8V51 - chains A and B of the 5 polymer chains in the assembly; structure by X-ray diffraction, 2.10 A resolution.

== Chain A ==
Protein: HLA-B35
Source organism: Homo sapiens
Reference sequence: O19626 (O19626_HUMAN); residues 1-273 here correspond to UniProt positions 25-297 (UniProt number = residue number + 24)
Chain sequence (273 residues; each row starts with the number of its first residue):
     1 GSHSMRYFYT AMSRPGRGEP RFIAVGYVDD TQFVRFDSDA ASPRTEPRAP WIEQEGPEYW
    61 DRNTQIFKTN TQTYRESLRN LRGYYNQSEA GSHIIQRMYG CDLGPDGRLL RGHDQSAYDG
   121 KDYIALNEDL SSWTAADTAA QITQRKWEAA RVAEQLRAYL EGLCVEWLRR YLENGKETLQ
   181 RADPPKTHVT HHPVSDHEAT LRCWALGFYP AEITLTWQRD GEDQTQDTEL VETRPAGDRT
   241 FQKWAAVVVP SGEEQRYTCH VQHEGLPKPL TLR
Disulfide bonds: Cys101-Cys164, Cys203-Cys259

== Chain B ==
Protein: Beta-2-microglobulin
Source organism: Homo sapiens
Reference sequence: P61769 (B2MG_HUMAN); residues 1-99 here correspond to UniProt positions 21-119 (UniProt number = residue number + 20)
Chain sequence (99 residues; row label = number of the first residue in the row):
     1 IQRTPKIQVY SRHPAENGKS NFLNCYVSGF HPSDIEVDLL KNGERIEKVE HSDLSFSKDW
    61 SFYLLYYTEF TPTEADEYAC RVNHVTLSQP KIVKWDRDM
Construct notes: conflict Ala75 (Lys95 in P61769)
Disulfide bonds: Cys25-Cys80
Swiss-Prot annotation at these positions:
  - modified residue: Gln2 (Pyrrolidone carboxylic acid)
  - glycosylation: Ile1 (N-linked (Glc) (glycation) isoleucine), Lys19 (N-linked (Glc) (glycation) lysine), Lys41 (N-linked (Glc) (glycation) lysine), Lys48 (N-linked (Glc) (glycation) lysine), Lys58 (N-linked (Glc) (glycation) lysine), Lys91 (N-linked (Glc) (glycation) lysine), Lys94 (N-linked (Glc) (glycation) lysine)

== How chain A and chain B interact ==
Contacting residue pairs (51):
  Phe8(A) - Phe56(B)
  Tyr9(A) - Phe56(B)
  Thr10(A) - Phe56(B)
  Thr10(A) - Phe62(B)
  Met12(A) - Ser33(B)
  Tyr27(A) - Ser55(B)
  Gln32(A) - Asp53(B)
  Arg35(A) - Asp53(B)  salt bridge
  Arg35(A) - Leu54(B)
  Arg48(A) - Asp53(B)  salt bridge
  Ile94(A) - His31(B)
  Ile94(A) - Pro32(B)  hydrophobic
  Gln96(A) - His31(B)  hydrogen bond
  Gln96(A) - Phe56(B)
  Gln96(A) - Trp60(B)  hydrogen bond (side chain-backbone)
  Gln96(A) - Phe62(B)
  Arg97(A) - Phe56(B)
  Met98(A) - Phe56(B)  hydrophobic
  Gln115(A) - Trp60(B)
  Ser116(A) - Trp60(B)
  Ala117(A) - Trp60(B)  hydrophobic
  Asp119(A) - His31(B)
  Gly120(A) - Arg3(B)  hydrogen bond (backbone-side chain)
  Gly120(A) - His31(B)
  Gly120(A) - Trp60(B)
  Asp122(A) - Trp60(B)  hydrogen bond
  His192(A) - Asp98(B)
  Pro193(A) - Asp98(B)
  Arg202(A) - Asp98(B)
  Arg202(A) - Met99(B)  hydrogen bond
  Trp204(A) - Asp98(B)
  Trp204(A) - Met99(B)  hydrophobic
  Leu206(A) - Arg12(B)
  Leu206(A) - Pro14(B)  hydrophobic
  Val231(A) - Gln8(B)
  Glu232(A) - Gln8(B)  hydrogen bond (backbone-side chain)
  Glu232(A) - Tyr26(B)
  Glu232(A) - Ser28(B)  hydrogen bond
  Arg234(A) - Gln8(B)  hydrogen bond
  Arg234(A) - Tyr10(B)
  Arg234(A) - Met99(B)  hydrogen bond (side chain-backbone)
  Pro235(A) - Tyr10(B)  hydrogen bond (backbone-side chain)
  Pro235(A) - Tyr26(B)
  Pro235(A) - Leu65(B)  hydrophobic
  Ala236(A) - Leu65(B)
  Gly237(A) - Arg12(B)
  Asp238(A) - Arg12(B)  salt bridge
  Gln242(A) - Tyr10(B)
  Gln242(A) - Ser11(B)  hydrogen bond (side chain-backbone)
  Gln242(A) - Arg12(B)
  Trp244(A) - Met99(B)  hydrogen bond (side chain-backbone)
Also at the interface, not in a pair above, chain A (33 interface residues in all): Thr233
Also at the interface, not in a pair above, chain B (24 interface residues in all): Ile1, Asn24, Asp34, Asp59

== Overview ==
Chain A and chain B form an interface of 33 and 24 residues respectively; the contacts include 12 hydrogen
bonds and 3 salt bridges. Polar contacts include Arg35(A)-Asp53(B), Arg48(A)-Asp53(B) and Asp238(A)-Arg12(B).
Chain A is HLA-B35 and chain B is Beta-2-microglobulin, both from Homo sapiens; the structure, Crystal
structure of a HLA-B*35:01-NP10 with D1 TCR, was determined by X-ray diffraction, deposited together with
8V4Z, 8V50 and 8EMF.
